PDB entry 3M1B | X-ray diffraction, 3.10 A resolution | chain A

[Chain A]
Name: IgG receptor FcRn large subunit p51
From: Homo sapiens
UniProtKB: P55899 (FCGRN_HUMAN); residues 1-267 here correspond to UniProt positions 24-290 (UniProt number = residue number + 23)
Amino-acid sequence (267 residues; numbered 1 to 267; the number before each row is that of its first residue):
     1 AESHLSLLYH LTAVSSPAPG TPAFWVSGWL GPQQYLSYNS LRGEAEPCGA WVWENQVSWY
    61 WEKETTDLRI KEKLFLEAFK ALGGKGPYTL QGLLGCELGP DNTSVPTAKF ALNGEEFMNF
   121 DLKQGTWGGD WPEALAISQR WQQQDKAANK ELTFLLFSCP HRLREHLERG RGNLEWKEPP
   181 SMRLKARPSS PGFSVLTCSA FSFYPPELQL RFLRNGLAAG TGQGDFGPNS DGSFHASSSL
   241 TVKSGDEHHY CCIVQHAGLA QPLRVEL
Unresolved in the structure: 1-4
Disulfide bonds: Cys-96/Cys-159, Cys-198/Cys-252
Curated features (UniProtKB/Swiss-Prot):
  - glycosylation: Asn-102 (N-linked (GlcNAc...) asparagine)

[Summary]
Chain A is IgG receptor FcRn large subunit p51 (Homo sapiens); the structure, Crystal structure of human FcRn
with a dimeric peptide inhibitor, was determined by X-ray diffraction together with 3M17 from the same study.
